PDB entry 3EYD | X-ray diffraction, 2.30 A resolution | chains A and B

Chain A:
Name: Hcv NS3
From: Hepatitis C virus subtype 1a
Notes: fragment: Protease domain
UniProt: Q9ELS8 (Q9ELS8_9HEPC); residues 1-181 here correspond to UniProt positions 1027-1207 (UniProt number = residue number + 1026)
Sequence (200 residues; numbered -10 to 189; the number before each row is that of its first residue; numbers below 1 keep their minus sign (Met-10 is residue -10)):
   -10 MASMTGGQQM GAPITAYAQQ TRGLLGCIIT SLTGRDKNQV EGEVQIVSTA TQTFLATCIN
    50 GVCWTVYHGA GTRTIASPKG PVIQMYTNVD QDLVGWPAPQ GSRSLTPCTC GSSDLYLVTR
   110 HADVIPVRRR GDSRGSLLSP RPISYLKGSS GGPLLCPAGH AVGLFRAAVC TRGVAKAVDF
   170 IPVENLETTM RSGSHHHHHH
Unresolved in the structure: -10 to 0, 182-189
Construct notes: expression tag (-10 to 0, 182-189); conflict Arg119 (Gln1145 in Q9ELS8)
Covalently attached groups: compound BE8 linked to Ser139
Metal / ion sites: Zn2+: Cys97, Cys99, Cys145
Ligand contacts: BE8 ([(1R)-2-cyclobutyl-1-({[(1R,2S,5S)-3-(N-{[(1S)-2,2-dimethyl-1-{[methyl(methylsulfonyl)amino]methyl}propyl]carbamoyl}-3-methyl-L-valyl)-6,6-dimethyl-3-azabicyclo[3.1.0]hex-2-yl]carbonyl}amino)ethyl]boronic acid): Gln41, Phe43, His57, Asp81, Arg123, Ile132, Leu135, Lys136, Gly137, Ser138, Phe154, Arg155, Ala156, Ala157, Val158, Cys159, Asp168

Chain B:
Name: HCV NS4a peptide
UniProt: Q9ELS8 (Q9ELS8_9HEPC); residues 21-39 here correspond to UniProt positions 1678-1696 (UniProt number = residue number + 1657)
Sequence (23 residues; row label = number of the first residue in the row):
    19 KKGSVVIVGR IVLSGKPAII PKK
Unresolved in the structure: 19
Construct notes: expression tag (19-20, 40-41); engineered mutation Ser22 (Cys1679 in Q9ELS8)

How chain A and chain B interact:
Pairs across the interface (67; chain A residue first):
  Ala1(A) - Lys34(B)
  Pro2(A) - Lys34(B)  hydrogen bond (backbone-side chain)
  Thr4(A) - Leu31(B)
  Thr4(A) - Gly33(B)
  Ala5(A) - Val30(B)
  Ala5(A) - Leu31(B)  hydrophobic
  Tyr6(A) - Arg28(B)
  Tyr6(A) - Ile29(B)
  Tyr6(A) - Val30(B)  hydrogen bond (backbone-backbone)
  Ala7(A) - Arg28(B)
  Gln8(A) - Gly27(B)
  Gln8(A) - Arg28(B)  hydrogen bond (backbone-backbone)
  Gln9(A) - Val26(B)
  Thr10(A) - Ile25(B)
  Thr10(A) - Val26(B)  hydrogen bond (backbone-backbone)
  Thr10(A) - Gly27(B)  hydrogen bond (side chain-backbone)
  Thr10(A) - Arg28(B)
  Arg11(A) - Val24(B)
  Arg11(A) - Ile25(B)  hydrogen bond (side chain-backbone)
  Arg11(A) - Val26(B)  hydrogen bond (backbone-backbone)
  Cys16(A) - Val24(B)
  Cys16(A) - Val26(B)  hydrophobic
  Thr19(A) - Val24(B)
  Ser20(A) - Gly21(B)
  Ser20(A) - Ser22(B)  hydrogen bond (side chain-backbone)
  Ser20(A) - Val24(B)
  Gly23(A) - Ser22(B)
  Gln28(A) - Arg28(B)  hydrogen bond (backbone-side chain)
  Glu30(A) - Arg28(B)  salt bridge
  Gly31(A) - Ile29(B)
  Gly31(A) - Val30(B)
  Glu32(A) - Ile29(B)
  Glu32(A) - Val30(B)
  Glu32(A) - Leu31(B)  hydrogen bond (side chain-backbone)
  Glu32(A) - Ser32(B)  hydrogen bond
  Val33(A) - Arg28(B)
  Val33(A) - Ile29(B)  hydrogen bond (backbone-backbone)
  Gln34(A) - Ile25(B)
  Gln34(A) - Gly27(B)
  Ile35(A) - Val24(B)
  Ile35(A) - Ile25(B)
  Ile35(A) - Val26(B)  hydrogen bond (backbone-backbone)
  Ile35(A) - Gly27(B)  hydrogen bond (backbone-backbone)
  Ile35(A) - Arg28(B)
  Val36(A) - Val23(B)  hydrophobic
  Val36(A) - Val24(B)
  Ser37(A) - Val23(B)
  Ser37(A) - Val24(B)  hydrogen bond (backbone-backbone)
  Ser37(A) - Val26(B)
  Arg62(A) - Lys20(B)
  Arg62(A) - Gly21(B)  hydrogen bond (side chain-backbone)
  Arg62(A) - Val23(B)
  Thr63(A) - Ser22(B)  hydrogen bond
  Thr63(A) - Val23(B)  hydrogen bond (backbone-backbone)
  Ile64(A) - Val23(B)
  Ala65(A) - Ser22(B)
  Ala65(A) - Val23(B)  hydrogen bond (backbone-backbone)
  Pro70(A) - Ser22(B)
  Trp85(A) - Val23(B)  hydrophobic
  Pro88(A) - Ile25(B)  hydrophobic
  Arg92(A) - Ser32(B)
  Leu94(A) - Leu31(B)  hydrophobic
  Val107(A) - Ile29(B)  hydrophobic
  Val107(A) - Leu31(B)  hydrophobic
  Thr108(A) - Ile29(B)
  Arg109(A) - Ile29(B)
  Leu144(A) - Leu31(B)  hydrophobic
Other interface residues (no listed pair), chain A (44 interface residues in all): Asp25, Val29, Thr38, Thr42, Phe43, Leu44, Ala59, Ala111

Summary:
Chain A and chain B form an interface of 44 and 15 residues respectively; the contacts include 19 hydrogen
bonds and 1 salt bridge. Among the polar pairs are Glu30(A)-Arg28(B), Pro2(A)-Lys34(B) and Thr10(A)-Gly27(B).
Compound BE8 is covalently linked to Ser139(A).
Chain A is Hcv NS3 (Hepatitis C virus subtype 1a) and chain B is HCV NS4a peptide; the structure, Structure of
HCV NS3-4A Protease with an Inhibitor Derived from a Boronic Acid, was determined by X-ray diffraction.
